Entry 4YYE (X-ray diffraction, 2.30 A resolution); this record covers chains A and D of the 4 polymer chains in the assembly.

== Chain A ==
Name: Threonine--tRNA ligase, mitochondrial
Source organism: Saccharomyces cerevisiae (strain ATCC 204508 / S288c)
Notes: EC 6.1.1.3
UniProt: P07236 (SYTM_YEAST); numbering as in UniProt (aligned over 26-462)
Sequence (460 residues; row label = number of the first residue in the row):
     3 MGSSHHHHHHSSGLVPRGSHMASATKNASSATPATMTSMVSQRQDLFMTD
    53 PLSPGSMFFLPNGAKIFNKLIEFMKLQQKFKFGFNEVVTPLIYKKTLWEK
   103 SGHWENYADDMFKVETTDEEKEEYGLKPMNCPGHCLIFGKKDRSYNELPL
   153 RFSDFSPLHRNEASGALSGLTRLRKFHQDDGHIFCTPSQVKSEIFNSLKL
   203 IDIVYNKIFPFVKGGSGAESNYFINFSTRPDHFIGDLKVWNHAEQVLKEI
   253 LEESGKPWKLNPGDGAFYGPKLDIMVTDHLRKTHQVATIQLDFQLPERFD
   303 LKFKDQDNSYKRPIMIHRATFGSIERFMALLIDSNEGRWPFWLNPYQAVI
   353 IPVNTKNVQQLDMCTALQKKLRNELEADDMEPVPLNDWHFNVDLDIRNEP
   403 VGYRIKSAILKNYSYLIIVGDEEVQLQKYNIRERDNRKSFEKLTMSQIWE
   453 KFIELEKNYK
Disordered / not traced: 3-35, 213-221
Sequence notes: expression tag (3-25)
Bound ions: Zn2+: His-184, His-319 (together with 5'-O-(N-(L-threonyl)-sulfamoyl)adenosine)
Ligand contacts: 5'-O-(N-(L-threonyl)-sulfamoyl)adenosine (TSB): Met-131, Cys-133, Arg-162, Glu-164, Leu-172, Thr-173, Arg-174, Leu-175, Phe-178, Gln-180, Asp-182, Gly-183, His-184, Tyr-270, Lys-273, Gln-287, Val-288, Thr-290, Gln-292, His-319, Arg-320, Ala-321, Gly-324, Ser-325, Arg-328
What the authors report for this chain:
  - binding site for tRNA: Lys-96, Lys-123, Lys-142 to Leu-150, Ser-166 to Leu-169, Ser-170, Gly-171, Lys-306, Asn-310, Tyr-312, Asn-356, Thr-357, Asn-400, Pro-402, Val-403, Tyr-405, Glu-424, Glu-425, Asn-432, Arg-434
  - conformationally variable residues (side-chain flip): Tyr-405, Arg-434

== Chain D ==
Molecule: tRNA
Sequence (76 nucleotides; each row starts with the number of its first residue):
     1 GUUAUAUUAGCUUAAUUGGUAGAGCAUUCGUUUUGUAAUCGAAAGGUUUG
    51 GGGUUCAAAUCCCUAAUAUAACACCA
Disordered / not traced: 75-76
What the authors report for this chain:
  - mutagenesis - U2C/A71G (2-fold): decreased catalytic activity on tRNA2Thr

== How chain A and chain D interact ==
Residue-residue contacts - 24 pairs, chain A then chain D:
  Lys-96(A) with A66(D), hydrogen bond to the phosphate; U67(D), salt bridge to the phosphate
  Lys-123(A) with G1(D), salt bridge to the phosphate; A66(D), salt bridge to the phosphate; U67(D), salt bridge to the phosphate
  Lys-142(A) with G10(D), sugar contact
  Lys-143(A) with G10(D), sugar contact
  Asp-144(A) with G10(D), hydrogen bond to the sugar; U27(D), sugar contact
  Ser-146(A) with U27(D), phosphate contact; U28(D), hydrogen bond to the phosphate
  Tyr-147(A) with U28(D), phosphate contact; C29(D), hydrogen bond to the phosphate
  Asn-148(A) with U28(D), hydrogen bond to the phosphate
  Lys-306(A) with U27(D), hydrogen bond to the base; U28(D), sugar contact
  Asp-307(A) with U28(D), sugar contact
  Gln-308(A) with U28(D), hydrogen bond to the sugar; C29(D), sugar contact
  Asn-310(A) with U28(D), hydrogen bond to the sugar; A43(D), hydrogen bond to the base; A44(D), sugar contact
  Tyr-312(A) with A44(D), sugar contact; G45(D), sugar contact
Other interface residues (no listed pair), chain A (14 interface residues in all): Asp-309
Other interface residues (no listed pair), chain D (11 interface residues in all): A26

== In short ==
14 residues of chain A and 11 residues of chain D are in contact, with 9 hydrogen bonds and 4 salt bridges.
Among the polar pairs are Lys-306(A)/U27(D), Asn-310(A)/A43(D) and Asp-144(A)/G10(D). From the paper: a
binding site for tRNA at Lys-96(A), Lys-123(A) and Lys-142(A) among others; U2C/A71G of chain D reduce
catalytic activity on tRNA2Thr.
Here chain A is Threonine--tRNA ligase, mitochondrial (Saccharomyces cerevisiae (strain ATCC 204508 / S288c))
and chain D is tRNA. Entry 4YYE (Crystal structure of the yeast mitochondrial threonyl-tRNA synthetase (MST1)
in complex with the canonical tRNAThr and ...) was determined by X-ray diffraction.
